Entry 9B3J (electron microscopy, 2.73 A resolution); this record covers chains 2 and 3 of the 27 polymer chains in the assembly.

# Chain 2 (and 3)
Protein: ATP synthase subunit c
Organism: Artemia franciscana
Notes: chain 3 of this document is another copy of the same molecule, construct and numbering; everything in this record applies to it too
Amino-acid sequence (128 residues; each row starts with the number of its first residue; numbers below 1 keep their minus sign (Met-52 is residue -52)):
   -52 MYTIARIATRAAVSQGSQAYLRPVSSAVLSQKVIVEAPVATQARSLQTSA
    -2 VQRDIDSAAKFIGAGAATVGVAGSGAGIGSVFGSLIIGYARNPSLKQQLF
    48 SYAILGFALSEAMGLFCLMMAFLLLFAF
Disordered / not traced: -52 to 0

# How chain 2 and chain 3 interact
Pairs across the interface - 74 pairs, chain 2 then chain 3:
  Asp1(2) - Asp3(3)
  Ile2(2) - Ile2(3)  hydrophobic
  Ser4(2) - Asp3(3)
  Ala5(2) - Asp3(3)
  Ala5(2) - Ala6(3)
  Phe8(2) - Asp3(3)
  Phe8(2) - Lys7(3)
  Phe8(2) - Gly10(3)
  Phe8(2) - Leu71(3)
  Phe8(2) - Phe75(3)
  Ile9(2) - Ala6(3)
  Ile9(2) - Ile9(3)  hydrophobic
  Ala11(2) - Leu71(3)  hydrophobic
  Gly12(2) - Gly10(3)
  Gly12(2) - Ala13(3)
  Gly12(2) - Ala14(3)  hydrogen bond (backbone-backbone)
  Gly12(2) - Leu71(3)
  Ala13(2) - Ala13(3)
  Thr15(2) - Ala14(3)
  Thr15(2) - Cys64(3)  hydrogen bond (backbone-side chain)
  Thr15(2) - Met67(3)
  Val16(2) - Ala13(3)
  Val16(2) - Val16(3)  hydrophobic
  Val16(2) - Gly17(3)
  Val18(2) - Met60(3)  hydrophobic
  Val18(2) - Cys64(3)  hydrophobic
  Ala19(2) - Gly17(3)
  Ala19(2) - Gly20(3)
  Ser21(2) - Met60(3)  hydrogen bond
  Gly22(2) - Gly20(3)
  Gly22(2) - Gly24(3)
  Gly22(2) - Ser57(3)  hydrogen bond (backbone-side chain)
  Ala23(2) - Gly20(3)  hydrogen bond (backbone-backbone)
  Ile25(2) - Leu56(3)  hydrophobic
  Ile25(2) - Ser57(3)
  Ile25(2) - Met60(3)  hydrophobic
  Gly26(2) - Gly24(3)
  Gly26(2) - Ser27(3)  hydrogen bond (backbone-side chain)
  Gly26(2) - Val28(3)
  Gly26(2) - Ser57(3)  hydrogen bond (backbone-side chain)
  Ser27(2) - Ser27(3)
  Phe29(2) - Leu52(3)  hydrophobic
  Phe29(2) - Gly53(3)
  Phe29(2) - Leu56(3)  hydrophobic
  Gly30(2) - Val28(3)
  Gly30(2) - Ser31(3)  hydrogen bond (backbone-side chain)
  Ser31(2) - Ser31(3)
  Leu32(2) - Tyr49(3)  hydrophobic
  Ile33(2) - Val28(3)
  Ile33(2) - Ser31(3)
  Ile33(2) - Leu32(3)  hydrophobic
  Ile33(2) - Leu46(3)
  Ile33(2) - Tyr49(3)  hydrophobic
  Ile33(2) - Ala50(3)
  Ile34(2) - Ser31(3)
  Ile34(2) - Ile34(3)  hydrophobic
  Ile34(2) - Arg38(3)
  Tyr36(2) - Leu42(3)  hydrophobic
  Tyr36(2) - Gln45(3)
  Tyr36(2) - Leu46(3)  hydrophobic
  Ala37(2) - Gly35(3)
  Ala37(2) - Arg38(3)
  Ala37(2) - Asn39(3)
  Ala37(2) - Leu46(3)  hydrophobic
  Arg38(2) - Arg38(3)
  Pro40(2) - Leu42(3)  hydrophobic
  Phe47(2) - Tyr49(3)
  Phe54(2) - Leu56(3)  hydrophobic
  Glu58(2) - Met60(3)
  Leu65(2) - Met67(3)  hydrophobic
  Phe69(2) - Met67(3)  hydrophobic
  Leu72(2) - Leu71(3)  hydrophobic
  Leu72(2) - Phe75(3)  hydrophobic
  Phe73(2) - Phe75(3)  hydrophobic
Other interface residues (no listed pair), chain 2 (37 interface residues in all): Lys43
Other interface residues (no listed pair), chain 3 (35 interface residues in all): Ser21

# In short
The interface between chain 2 and chain 3 involves 37 residues on one side and 35 on the other; the contacts
include 8 hydrogen bonds. Polar pairs include Thr15(2)-Cys64(3), Ser21(2)-Met60(3) and Gly22(2)-Ser57(3).
Both chains are ATP synthase subunit c (Artemia franciscana). Entry 9B3J (Artemia franciscana ATP synthase
state 2 (composite structure), pH 8.0) was determined by electron microscopy (same publication as 9B0X and
9BPG).
